Entry 7OHB (electron microscopy, 3.40 A resolution); this record covers chains E and J of the 11 polymer chains in the assembly.

[Chain E]
Molecule: Histone H3.2
Source organism: Xenopus laevis
UniProtKB: P84233 (H32_XENLA); residues 1-135 here correspond to UniProt positions 2-136 (UniProt number = residue number + 1)
Sequence (135 residues; each row starts with the number of its first residue):
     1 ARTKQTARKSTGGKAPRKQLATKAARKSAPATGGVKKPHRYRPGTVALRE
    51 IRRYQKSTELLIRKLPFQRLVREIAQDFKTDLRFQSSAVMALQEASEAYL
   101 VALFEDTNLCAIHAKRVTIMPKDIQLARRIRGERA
Not modelled in the structure: 1-37, 135
Sequence notes: conflict Ala102 (Gly103 in P84233)
Swiss-Prot annotation at these positions:
  - modified residue: Arg2 (Asymmetric dimethylarginine), Thr3 (Phosphothreonine), Lys4 (Allysine), Gln5 (5-glutamyl dopamine), Thr6 (Phosphothreonine), Arg8 (Citrulline), Lys9 (N6,N6,N6-trimethyllysine), Ser10 (ADP-ribosylserine), Thr11 (Phosphothreonine), Lys14 (N6-(2-hydroxyisobutyryl)lysine), Arg17 (Asymmetric dimethylarginine), Lys18 (N6-(2-hydroxyisobutyryl)lysine), Lys23 (N6-(2-hydroxyisobutyryl)lysine), Arg26 (Citrulline), Lys27 (N6,N6,N6-trimethyllysine), Ser28 (ADP-ribosylserine), Lys36 (N6,N6,N6-trimethyllysine), Lys37 (N6-methyllysine), Tyr41 (Phosphotyrosine), Lys56 (N6,N6,N6-trimethyllysine) and 8 more in UniProt
  - lipidation: Cys110 (S-palmitoyl cysteine)

[Chain J]
Molecule: 145-nt DNA strand
Source organism: synthetic construct
Sequence (145 nucleotides; row label = number of the first residue in the row; numbers below 1 keep their minus sign (DA-72 is residue -72)):
   -72 ATCGATGTATATATCTGACACGTGCCTGGAGACTAGGGAGTAATCCCCTT
   -22 GGCGGTTAAAACGCGGGGGACAGCGCGTACGTGCGTTTAAGCGGTGCTAG
    28 AGCTGTCTACGACCAATTGAGCGGCCTCGGCACCGGGATTCTGAT

[How chain E and chain J interact]
Contacting residue pairs (23; chain E residue first):
  Arg40(E) with DG-8(J), base contact; DG70(J), sugar contact
  Tyr41(E) with DT69(J), phosphate contact; DG70(J), phosphate contact
  Arg42(E) with DG-5(J), salt bridge to the phosphate; DG70(J), hydrogen bond to the phosphate
  Pro43(E) with DG-5(J), phosphate contact
  Thr45(E) with DG70(J), hydrogen bond to the phosphate
  Arg63(E) with DA-14(J), sugar contact
  Arg72(E) with DT-23(J), salt bridge to the phosphate
  Arg83(E) with DT-24(J), sugar contact; DT-23(J), hydrogen bond to the sugar
  Phe84(E) with DT-24(J), phosphate contact; DT-23(J), hydrogen bond to the phosphate
  Gln85(E) with DT-24(J), phosphate contact
  Ser86(E) with DT-24(J), phosphate contact
  Lys115(E) with DA-3(J), phosphate contact
  Arg116(E) with DA-3(J), phosphate contact
  Val117(E) with DG-4(J), sugar contact; DA-3(J), hydrogen bond to the phosphate
  Thr118(E) with DA-3(J), hydrogen bond to the phosphate
  Met120(E) with DA-3(J), sugar contact; DC-2(J), phosphate contact
Also at the interface, not in a pair above, chain E (20 interface residues in all): His39, Arg52, Gln68, Lys122
Also at the interface, not in a pair above, chain J (12 interface residues in all): DA-13, DA71

[In short]
The interface between chain E and chain J involves 20 residues on one side and 12 on the other, with 6
hydrogen bonds and 2 salt bridges. Polar contacts include Arg83(E)-DT-23(J), Arg42(E)-DG70(J) and
Thr45(E)-DG70(J).
Chain E is Histone H3.2 (Xenopus laevis) and chain J is a 145-nt DNA strand (synthetic construct); the
structure, TBP-nucleosome complex, was determined by electron microscopy, deposited together with 7OH9, 7OHA
and 7OHC.
